Entry 8ILH (X-ray diffraction, 2.10 A resolution); this record covers chains A and F of the 4 polymer chains in the assembly.

# Chain A
Molecule: Repair DNA polymerase X
Source organism: African swine fever virus (strain Badajoz 1971 Vero-adapted)
Notes: EC 2.7.7.7
UniProtKB: P42494 (DPOLX_ASFB7); numbering as in UniProt (aligned over 1-174)
Chain sequence (177 residues; numbered -2 to 174; the number before each row is that of its first residue; numbers below 1 keep their minus sign (Gly-2 is residue -2)):
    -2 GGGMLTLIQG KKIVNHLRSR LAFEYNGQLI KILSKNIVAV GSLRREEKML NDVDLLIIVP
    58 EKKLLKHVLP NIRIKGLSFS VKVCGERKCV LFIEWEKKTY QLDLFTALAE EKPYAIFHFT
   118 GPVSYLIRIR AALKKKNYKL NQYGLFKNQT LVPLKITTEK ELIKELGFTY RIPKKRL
Disordered / not traced: -2
Disulfides: Cys81-Cys86
Construct notes: expression tag (-2 to 0)
Metal / ion sites: Mg2+ site 1: Asp49, Asp51 (together with sulfate ion); Mg2+ site 2: Asp49, Asp51, Asp100 (shared with 1 residue of chain E)
Small-molecule neighbours: 2'-deoxyguanosine-5'-monoselenophosphate (GMS): Gly38, Ser39, Arg42, Asp49, Asp51, Asp100, His115, Phe116, Thr117, Gly118, Val120, Leu123, Arg127
Curated features (UniProtKB/Swiss-Prot):
  - region: Arg42 to Asp51 (Involved in ssDNA binding)
  - binding site (Mg(2+)): Asp49, Asp51, Asp100
  - site: His115 (Stabilizes dGTP in a syn conformation to overcome the Watson-Crick base pairing constraint)
  - mutagenesis: His115 (H115A: Complete loss of MgdGTP binding and dG:dGTP ternary complex formation but not dG:dCTP ternary complex formation; H115D: 18x decreased dG:dGTP misincorporation ...), Arg125 (R125A: Loss of DNA binding affinity. Decreased dG:dGTP misincorporation), Arg127 (R127A: Slower dG:dGTP misincorporation), Arg168 (R168A: Loss of DNA binding affinity. Decreased dGTP misincorporation)
What the authors report for this chain:
  - catalytic residues: Asp49

# Chain F
Molecule: 7-nt DNA strand
Sequence (7 nucleotides; row label = number of the first residue in the row):
     1 CGGATCC
Metal / ion sites: Mg2+: DC7 (shared with 3 residues of chain B)

# Chain A / chain F interface
Residue-residue contacts - 24 pairs, chain A then chain F:
  Val80(A) with DT5(F), phosphate contact; DC6(F), phosphate contact
  Cys81(A) with DC6(F), phosphate contact
  Gly82(A) with DT5(F), hydrogen bond to the phosphate
  Glu83(A) with DT5(F), hydrogen bond to the phosphate
  Arg84(A) with DA4(F), phosphate contact; DT5(F), hydrogen bond to the phosphate
  Lys85(A) with DA4(F), base contact; DT5(F), hydrogen bond to the phosphate
  His115(A) with DG2(F), base contact
  Val120(A) with DC1(F), base contact
  Ile124(A) with DC1(F), base contact
  Arg127(A) with DC1(F), hydrogen bond to the base; DG2(F), hydrogen bond to the sugar
  Ala128(A) with DC1(F), sugar contact
  Lys131(A) with DG2(F), salt bridge to the phosphate
  Lys136(A) with DG2(F), phosphate contact; DG3(F), salt bridge to the phosphate
  Leu137(A) with DG2(F), sugar contact
  Asn138(A) with DG2(F), phosphate contact; DG3(F), hydrogen bond to the phosphate
  Gln139(A) with DG3(F), sugar contact
  Tyr140(A) with DG3(F), phosphate contact; DA4(F), hydrogen bond to the phosphate
Interface residues without a listed pair, chain A (18 interface residues in all): Tyr135

# Summary
Chain A and chain F form an interface of 18 and 6 residues respectively, with 8 hydrogen bonds and 2 salt
bridges. Polar contacts include Arg127(A)-DC1(F), Arg127(A)-DG2(F) and Gly82(A)-DT5(F). Ligands of chain A:
2'-deoxyguanosine-5'-monoselenophosphate. Curated annotation (UniProt) lists 3 Mg2+-binding residues and 4
mutagenesis sites on chain A. The paper reports the catalytic residue Asp49(A).
Chain A is Repair DNA polymerase X (African swine fever virus (strain Badajoz 1971 Vero-adapted)) and chain F
is a 7-nt DNA strand; the structure, The crystal structure of dG(Se-Sp)-DNA:Pol X product binary complex, was
determined by X-ray diffraction, deposited together with 8ILF, 8ILG, 8ILD, 8ILE and 8ILI.
